PDB entry 7XFJ | electron microscopy, 3.00 A resolution | chains A and I of the 11 polymer chains in the assembly

[Chain A]
Protein: Histone H3.2
Organism: Xenopus laevis
UniProtKB: P84233 (H32_XENLA); residues 0-135 here correspond to UniProt positions 1-136 (UniProt number = residue number + 1)
Chain sequence (136 residues; numbered 0 to 135; the number before each row is that of its first residue; numbering starts at 0):
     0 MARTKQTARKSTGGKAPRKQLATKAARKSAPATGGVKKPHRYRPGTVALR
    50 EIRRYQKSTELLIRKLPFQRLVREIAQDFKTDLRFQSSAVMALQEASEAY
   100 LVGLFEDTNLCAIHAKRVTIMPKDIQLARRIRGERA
Not modelled in the structure: 0-37, 135
Swiss-Prot annotation at these positions:
  - modified residue: Arg2 (Asymmetric dimethylarginine), Thr3 (Phosphothreonine), Lys4 (Allysine), Gln5 (5-glutamyl dopamine), Thr6 (Phosphothreonine), Arg8 (Citrulline), Lys9 (N6,N6,N6-trimethyllysine), Ser10 (ADP-ribosylserine), Thr11 (Phosphothreonine), Lys14 (N6-(2-hydroxyisobutyryl)lysine), Arg17 (Asymmetric dimethylarginine), Lys18 (N6-(2-hydroxyisobutyryl)lysine), Lys23 (N6-(2-hydroxyisobutyryl)lysine), Arg26 (Citrulline), Lys27 (N6,N6,N6-trimethyllysine), Ser28 (ADP-ribosylserine), Lys36 (N6,N6,N6-trimethyllysine), Lys37 (N6-methyllysine), Tyr41 (Phosphotyrosine), Lys56 (N6,N6,N6-trimethyllysine) and 8 more in UniProt
  - lipidation: Cys110 (S-palmitoyl cysteine)

[Chain I]
Molecule: 152-nt DNA strand
Organism: Xenopus laevis
Sequence (152 nucleotides; numbered -77 to 74; the number before each row is that of its first residue; numbers below 1 keep their minus sign (DA-77 is residue -77)):
   -77 ATGCACAGGATGTATATATCTGACACGXGCCTGGAGACTAGGGAGTAATC
   -27 CCCTTGGCGGTTAAAACGCGGGGGACAGCGCGTACGTGCGTTTAAGCGGT
    23 GCTAGAGCTGTCTACGACCAATTGAGCGGCCTCGGCACCGGGATTCTCCA
    73 GG
Not modelled in the structure: -77 to -59, 73-74
Modified residues: AAB (2'-deoxy-ribofuranose-5'-monophosphate) at position -50

[Chain A / chain I interface]
Residue-residue contacts (21; chain A residue first):
  His39(A) with DC70(I), sugar contact
  Arg40(A) with DG-8(I), base contact
  Tyr41(A) with DT69(I), sugar contact; DC70(I), phosphate contact
  Arg42(A) with DG-5(I), salt bridge to the phosphate; DC70(I), hydrogen bond to the phosphate
  Thr45(A) with DT69(I), sugar contact; DC70(I), hydrogen bond to the phosphate
  Arg63(A) with DA-13(I), salt bridge to the phosphate
  Arg72(A) with DT-23(I), salt bridge to the phosphate
  Arg83(A) with DT-24(I), hydrogen bond to the sugar; DT-23(I), phosphate contact
  Phe84(A) with DT-24(I), sugar contact; DT-23(I), hydrogen bond to the phosphate
  Gln85(A) with DT-24(I), phosphate contact
  Ser86(A) with DT-24(I), phosphate contact
  Arg116(A) with DA-3(I), phosphate contact
  Val117(A) with DA-3(I), hydrogen bond to the phosphate
  Thr118(A) with DG-4(I), phosphate contact; DA-3(I), hydrogen bond to the phosphate
  Met120(A) with DC-2(I), phosphate contact
Other interface residues (no listed pair), chain A (19 interface residues in all): Pro43, Leu82, Lys115, Lys122
Other interface residues (no listed pair), chain I (13 interface residues in all): DA-14, DG-6, DC71

[Overview]
19 residues of chain A and 13 residues of chain I are in contact; the contacts include 6 hydrogen bonds and 3
salt bridges. Polar contacts include Arg83(A)-DT-24(I), Arg42(A)-DC70(I) and Thr45(A)-DC70(I).
Chain A is Histone H3.2 and chain I is a 152-nt DNA strand, both from Xenopus laevis; the structure, Structure
of nucleosome-AAG complex (T-50I, post-catalytic state), was determined by electron microscopy (same
publication as 7XFC, 7XFH, 7XFI, 7XFL, 7XFM and 7XFN).
